7PHA - chains k and 3 of the 55 polymer chains in the assembly; structure by electron microscopy, 8.50 A resolution (very low resolution: no residue pairs are listed; an interface is given only as per-side residue counts).

# Chain k
Protein: 50S ribosomal protein L15
Organism: Mycoplasma pneumoniae M129
UniProt: Q50300 (RL15_MYCPN); residues 1-151 here = UniProt positions 1-151
Amino-acid sequence (151 residues; row label = number of the first residue in the row):
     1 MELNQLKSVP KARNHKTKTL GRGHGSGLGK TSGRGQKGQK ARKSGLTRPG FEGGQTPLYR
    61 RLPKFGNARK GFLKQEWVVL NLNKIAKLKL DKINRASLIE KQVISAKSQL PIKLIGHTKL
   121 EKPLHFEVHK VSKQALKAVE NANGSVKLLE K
Disordered / not traced: 1-2, 151

# Chain 3
Molecule: 23S ribosomal RNA
Organism: Mycoplasma pneumoniae M129
Sequence (2907 nucleotides; numbered 1 to 2907; the number before each row is that of its first residue):
     1 UACAAUAAGU UACUAAGGGC UUAUGGUGGA UGCCUUGGCA CUAAUAGGCG AUGAAGGACG
    61 UGUUAACCUG CGAUAAGCUU CGGGUAGGUG GUAAGAACCU CAGAUCCGGA GAUUUCCGAA
   121 UGGAGCAAUC CGGUAGUUGG AAACAGCUAU CAUUAAUUGA UGAAUAAAUA GUCAAUUAAA
   181 GCAAUACGUG GUGAAGUGAA ACAUCUCAGU AGCCACAGGA AAAGAAAACG AAUGUGAUUC
   241 CGUGUGUAGU GGCGAGCGAA AGCGGAACAG GCCAAACUUA UCAUUAGAUA GGGGUUGUAG
   301 GGCUUGCAAU GUGGACUUGA AAACGAUAGA AGAAGCUGUU GGAAAGCAGC GCGCAAAAGG
   361 GUGAUAGCCC CGUAUUUGAA AUUGUUUUCA UACCUAGCGA GAUCCCUGAG UAGCUCGGAA
   421 AACGUUAUUU UGAGUGAAUC UGCCCAGACC AUUGGGUAAG CCUAAAUACU AAUUAGUGAC
   481 CGAUAGCGAA ACAGUACCGU GAGGGAAAGG UGAAAAGAAC CCAGAGAUGG GAGUGAAAUA
   541 GAUUCUGAAA CCAUAUGCCU ACAACGUGUC AGAGCACAUU AAUGUGUGAU GGCGUGCGUU
   601 UUGAAGUAUG AGCCGGCGAG UUAUGAUAGC AAGCGUUAGU UAACCAGGAG AUGGGGAGCU
   661 GUAGCGAAAG CGAGUUUUAA AAGAGCGUUU GUUUGUUAUU AUAGACCCGA AACGGGUUGA
   721 GCUAGUCAUG AGCAGGUUGA AGGUUGAGUA ACAUCAACUG GAGGACCGAA CCGACUCUCG
   781 UUGAAACGAU AGCGGAUGAC UUGUGAUUAG GGGUGAAAUU CCAAUCGAAA UCCGUGAUAG
   841 CUGGUUCUCG UCGAAAUAGC UUUAAGGCUA GCGUGAGAUC ACAAAUAAGU GGAGGUAAAG
   901 CUACUGAAUG UAUGAUGGCG CCACCUAGGC GUACUGAAUA CAAUUAAACU CUGAAUGCCA
   961 UUUAUUUUAU UCUCGCAGUC AGACAGUGGG GGAUAAGCUU CAUUGUCAAG AGGGGAAGAG
  1021 CCCAGAUCAU UAAAUAAGGU CCCCAAAAUA UACUAAGUGG AAAAGGAUGU GAAAGUGCUA
  1081 AAACAGCAAG GAUGUUGGCU UAGAAGCAGC CAUCGUUUAA AGAGUGCGUA ACAGCUCACU
  1141 UGUCGAGUGU UUUUGCGCCG AAGAUGUAAC GGGGCUAAGU AUAUUACCGA AUUUAUGGAU
  1201 AAGAUUUAUA UCUUGUGGUA GACGAGCGUU GUAUUGGAGU UGAAGUCAAA GCGUGAGCAU
  1261 UGGUGGAUCC AAUACAAGUG AGAAUGCCGG CAUGAGUAAC GCUUGGGAGU GAGAAUCUCC
  1321 CAAACCGAUU GACUAAGGUU UCCUGGACCA GGGUCGUCCU UCCAGGGUUA GUCUGGACCU
  1381 AAGCUGAGGC UGAAAAGCGU AGGCGAUGGA CAACAGGUUA AUAUUCCUGU ACUUACAGUU
  1441 AGACUGAUGG AGUGACAAAG AAGGUUUUCC ACCCCCAUAA UUGGAUUUGG GGAUAAAUCA
  1501 UAAGGUGGUA CAAUAGGCAA AUCCGUUGUG CAUAACAUUG AGUGAUGAUG UCGAGUGAAU
  1561 GAGUGAUCAA GUAGCGAAGG UGGUAUUAAU CAUGCUUUCA AGAAAAGCUU CUAGGGUUAA
  1621 UCUAGCUGUA ACCAGUACCG AGAACGAACA CACGUAGUCA AGGAGAGGAU CCUAAGGUUA
  1681 GCGAGUGAAC UAUAGCCAAG GAACUCUGCA AAUUAACCCC GUAAGUUAGC GAGAAGGGGU
  1741 GCUUAUGUAA AAGUAAGCCG CAGUGAAGAA CGAGGGGGGA CUGUUUAACU AAAACACAAC
  1801 UCUAUGCCAA ACCGUAAGGU GAUGUAUAUG GGGUGACACC UGCCCAGUGC UGGAAGGUUA
  1861 AAGAAGGAGG UUAGCGCAAG CGAAGCUUUU AACUGAAGCC CCAGUGAACG GCGGCCGUAA
  1921 CUAUAACGGU CCUAAGGUAG CGAAAUUCCU AGUCGGGUAA AUUCCGUCCC GCUUGAAUGG
  1981 UGUAACCAUC UCUUGACUGU CUCGGCUAUA GACUCGGUGA AAUCCAGGUA CGGGUGAAGA
  2041 CACCCGUUAG GCGCAACGGG ACGGAAAGAC CCCGUGAAGC UUUACUGUAG CUUAAUAUUG
  2101 AUCAGGACAU UAUCAUGUAG AGAAUAGGUA GGAGCAAUCG AUGCAAGUUC GCUAGGACUU
  2161 GUUGAUGCGA AAGGUGGAAU ACUACCCUUG GUUGUGUGCU GUUCUAAUUG GUAACUGUUA
  2221 UCCAGUUUCA AGACAGUGUU AGGUGGGCAG UUUGACUGGG GCGGUCGCCU CCUAAAAGGU
  2281 AACGGAGGCG UACAAAGGUA CCUUCAGUAC GGUUGGAAAU CGUAUGUAGA GUGUAAUGGU
  2341 GUAAGGGUGC UUGACUGUGA GACAUACAGG UCGAACAGGU GAGAAAUCAG GUCAUAGUGA
  2401 UCCGGUGGUC CAGUAUGGAA UGGCCAUCGC UCAACGGAUA AAAGCUACUC CGGGGAUAAC
  2461 AGGCUGAUAC UGCCCAAGAG UUCAUAUCGA CGGCAGUGUU UGGCACCUCG AUGUCGACUC
  2521 AUCUCAUCCU CGAGCUGAAG CAGGUUCGAA GGGUUCGGCU GUUCGCCGAU UAAAGAGAUA
  2581 CGUGAGUUGG GUUCAAACCG UCGUGAGACA GGUUGGUCCC UAUCUAUUGU GCCCGUAGGA
  2641 AGAUUGAAGA GUGUUGCUUC UAGUACGAGA GGACCGAAGC GAGGACACCU CUUAUGCUCC
  2701 AGUUGUAGCG CCAGCUGCAC CGCUGGGUAG UAACGUGUCU AUUAGAUAAA CGCUGAAAGC
  2761 AUCUAAGUGU GAAACUAUCU CAAAGAUUAA UCUUCCCAUU UCGCAAGAAA GUAAGAGCCG
  2821 UCAAAGACGA UGACGUUGAU AGGUUACAGG UGUAAGCAUA GUGAUAUGUU GAGCUGAGUA
  2881 AUACUAAUUG CUCGAGGACU UAUUGGA
Disordered / not traced: 1-7, 923-927, 1560-1569, 2901-2907

# Interface between chain k and chain 3
At this resolution (8 A) residue pairs are not listed: 81 residues of chain k and 96 of chain 3 lie at the interface.

# Overview
Chain k and chain 3 form an interface of 81 and 96 residues respectively.
Here chain k is 50S ribosomal protein L15 and chain 3 is 23S ribosomal RNA, both from Mycoplasma pneumoniae
M129. Entry 7PHA (70S ribosome with EF-Tu-tRNA and P-site tRNA in chloramphenicol-treated Mycoplasma
pneumoniae cells) was determined by electron microscopy, deposited together with 7OOC, 7OOD, 7P6Z, 7PAH, 7PAI,
7PAJ and 23 further entries.
